Entry 9ESH (electron microscopy, 3.20 A resolution); this record covers chains 6 and W of the 39 polymer chains in the assembly.

# Chain 6
Molecule: U6snRNA
Source organism: Schizosaccharomyces pombe
Sequence (99 nucleotides; each row starts with the number of its first residue):
     1 GAUCUUCGGA UCACUUUGGU CAAAUUGAAA CGAUACAGAG AAGAUUAGCA UGGCCCCUGC
    61 ACAAGGAUGA CACUGCGACA UUGAGAGAAA ACCCAUUUU
Disordered / not traced: 93-99
Metal / ion sites: K+: G40, A47, G48, U68; Mg2+ site 1: C49, G65; Mg2+ site 2 near G69 (its only coordinating residue here)

# Chain W
Name: Pre-mRNA-splicing factor cdc5
Source organism: Schizosaccharomyces pombe
UniProtKB: P39964 (CEF1_SCHPO); residue numbers follow UniProt; this construct covers 1-757
Chain sequence (757 residues; each row starts with the number of its first residue):
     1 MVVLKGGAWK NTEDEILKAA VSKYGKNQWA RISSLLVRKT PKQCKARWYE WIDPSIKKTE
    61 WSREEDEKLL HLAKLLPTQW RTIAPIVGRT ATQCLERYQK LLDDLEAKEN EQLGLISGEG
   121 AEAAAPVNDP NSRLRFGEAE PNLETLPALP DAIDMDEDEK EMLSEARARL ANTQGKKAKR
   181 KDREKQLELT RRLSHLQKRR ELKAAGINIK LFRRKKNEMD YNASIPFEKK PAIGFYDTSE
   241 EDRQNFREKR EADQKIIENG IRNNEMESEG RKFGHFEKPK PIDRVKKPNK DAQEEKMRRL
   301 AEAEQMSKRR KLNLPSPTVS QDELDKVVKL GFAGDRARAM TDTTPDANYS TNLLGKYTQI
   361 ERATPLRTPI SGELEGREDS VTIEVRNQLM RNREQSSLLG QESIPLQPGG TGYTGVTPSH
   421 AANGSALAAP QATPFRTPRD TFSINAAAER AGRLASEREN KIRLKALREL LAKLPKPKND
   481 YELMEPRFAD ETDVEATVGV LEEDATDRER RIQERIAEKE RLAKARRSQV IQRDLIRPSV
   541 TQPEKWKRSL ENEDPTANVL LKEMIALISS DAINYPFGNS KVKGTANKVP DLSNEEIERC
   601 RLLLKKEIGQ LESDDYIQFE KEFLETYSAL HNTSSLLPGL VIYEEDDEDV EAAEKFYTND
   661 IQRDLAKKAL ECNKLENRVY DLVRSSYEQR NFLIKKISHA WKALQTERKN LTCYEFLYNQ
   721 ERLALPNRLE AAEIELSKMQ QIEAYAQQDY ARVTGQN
Disordered / not traced: 1-3, 114-130, 278-378, 410-506, 552-559, 609-613
Reported in the primary citation:
  - conformationally variable residues (order/disorder transition): Asp379 to Gly409

# Chain 6 / chain W interface
Contacting residue pairs (19):
  A37(6) - Glu184(W)  sugar contact
  G38(6) - Glu184(W)  phosphate contact
  G40(6) - Lys177(W)  salt bridge to the phosphate
  A41(6) - Lys176(W)  phosphate contact
  A41(6) - Lys177(W)  hydrogen bond to the phosphate
  A42(6) - Lys23(W)  base contact
  A42(6) - Tyr24(W)  base contact
  A42(6) - Gln28(W)  hydrogen bond to the base
  A42(6) - Arg31(W)  salt bridge to the phosphate
  A42(6) - Thr173(W)  sugar contact
  A42(6) - Gly175(W)  sugar contact
  A42(6) - Lys176(W)  salt bridge to the phosphate
  G43(6) - Tyr24(W)  hydrogen bond to the phosphate
  G43(6) - Arg31(W)  hydrogen bond to the base
  G43(6) - Ser34(W)  base contact
  G43(6) - Arg169(W)  hydrogen bond to the sugar
  A44(6) - Lys176(W)  salt bridge to the phosphate
  C54(6) - Met219(W)  base contact
  C54(6) - Tyr221(W)  hydrogen bond to the base
Other interface residues (no listed pair), chain 6 (10 interface residues in all): U45, A72
Other interface residues (no listed pair), chain W (16 interface residues in all): Ala30, Asn172, Lys181

# In short
Chain 6 and chain W form an interface of 10 and 16 residues respectively; the contacts include 6 hydrogen
bonds and 4 salt bridges. Polar contacts include A42(6)-Gln28(W), G43(6)-Arg31(W) and C54(6)-Tyr221(W). The K+
site is built by G40(6), A47(6), G48(6) and U68(6). From the paper: conformational variability at Asp379(W).
Chain 6 is U6snRNA and chain W is Pre-mRNA-splicing factor cdc5, both from Schizosaccharomyces pombe; the
structure, Structure of a B-state intermediate committed to discard (Bd-I state), was determined by electron
microscopy, deposited together with 9ESI.
